Entry 3C0Z (X-ray diffraction, 2.10 A resolution); this record covers chain A.

[Chain A]
Molecule: Histone deacetylase 7a
From: Homo sapiens
Notes: fragment: Catalytic domain: Residues 482-903
UniProtKB: Q8WUI4 (HDAC7_HUMAN); residues 482-903 here = UniProt positions 482-903
Sequence (423 residues; numbered 481 to 903; the number before each row is that of its first residue):
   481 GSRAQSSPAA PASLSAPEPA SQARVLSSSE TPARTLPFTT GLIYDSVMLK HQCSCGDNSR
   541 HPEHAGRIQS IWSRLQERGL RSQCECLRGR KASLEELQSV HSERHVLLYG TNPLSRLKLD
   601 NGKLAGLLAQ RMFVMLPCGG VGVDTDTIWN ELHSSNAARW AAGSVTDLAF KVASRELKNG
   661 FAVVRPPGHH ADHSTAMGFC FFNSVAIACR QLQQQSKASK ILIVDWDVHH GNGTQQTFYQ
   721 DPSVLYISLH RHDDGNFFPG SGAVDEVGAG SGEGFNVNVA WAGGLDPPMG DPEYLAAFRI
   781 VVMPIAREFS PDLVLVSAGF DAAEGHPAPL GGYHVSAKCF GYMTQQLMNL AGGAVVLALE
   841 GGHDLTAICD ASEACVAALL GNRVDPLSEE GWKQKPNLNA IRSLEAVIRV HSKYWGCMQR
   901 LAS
Disordered / not traced: 481-514, 611-613, 901-903
Differences from the reference sequence: expression tag (481)
Ion coordination: Zn2+ site 1: Cys533, Cys535, His541, Cys618; K+ site 1: Asp705, Asp707, His709, Ser728, Leu729; Zn2+ site 2: Asp707, His709, Asp801 (together with octanedioic acid hydroxyamide phenylamide); K+ site 2: Phe718, Asp721
Small-molecule neighbours: octanedioic acid hydroxyamide phenylamide (SHH): His669, His670, Gly678, Phe679, Asp707, His709, Phe738, Asp801, Gly841
Reported in the primary citation:
  - binding site for octanedioic acid hydroxyamide phenylamide: His669, His670
  - conformationally variable residues (side-chain flip): Thr625, Asp626, Phe679, Leu810
  - mutagenesis - H843A, H843F, H843Y: increased catalytic activity
  - catalytic residues: His843 (proposed by the authors, not directly observed)

[In short]
Bound to chain A: octanedioic acid hydroxyamide phenylamide. Asp707, His709 and Asp801 form the Zn2+ site 2.
Cys533, Cys535, His541 and Cys618 coordinate Zn2+ site 1. The paper reports the catalytic residue His843;
H843A, H843F and H843Y increase catalytic activity.
Chain A is Histone deacetylase 7a (Homo sapiens); the structure, Crystal structure of catalytic domain of
human histone deacetylase HDAC7 in complex with SAHA, was determined by X-ray diffraction together with 3C0Y
and 3C10 from the same study.
